7JZX - chains B and I of the 11 polymer chains in the assembly; structure by electron microscopy, 3.40 A resolution.

== Chain B ==
Protein: Type I-F CRISPR-associated protein Csy2
Source organism: Pseudomonas aeruginosa
Reference sequence: B3G161 (B3G161_PSEAI); residues 1-327 here = UniProt positions 1-327
Amino-acid sequence (327 residues; numbered 1 to 327; the number before each row is that of its first residue):
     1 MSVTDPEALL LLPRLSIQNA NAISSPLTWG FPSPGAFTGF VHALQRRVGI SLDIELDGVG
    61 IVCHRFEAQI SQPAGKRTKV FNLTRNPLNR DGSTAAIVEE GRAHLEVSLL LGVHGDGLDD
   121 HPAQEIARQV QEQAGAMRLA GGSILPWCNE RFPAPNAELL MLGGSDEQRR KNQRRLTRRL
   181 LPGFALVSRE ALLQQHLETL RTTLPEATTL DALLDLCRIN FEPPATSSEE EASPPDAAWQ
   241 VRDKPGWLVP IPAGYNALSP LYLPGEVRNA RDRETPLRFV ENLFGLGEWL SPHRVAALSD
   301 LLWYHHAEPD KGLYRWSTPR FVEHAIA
Unresolved in the structure: 1-2, 225-238, 323-327

== Chain I ==
Protein: CRISPR type I-F/YPEST-associated protein Csy3
Source organism: Pseudomonas aeruginosa
Reference sequence: A0A444M080 (A0A444M080_PSEAI); residues 20-361 here correspond to UniProt positions 1-342 (UniProt number = residue number - 19)
Amino-acid sequence (342 residues; each row starts with the number of its first residue):
    20 MSKPILSTAS VLAFERKLDP SDALMSAGAW AQRDASQEWP AVTVREKSVR GTISNRLKTK
    80 DRDPAKLDAS IQSPNLQTVD VANLPSDADT LKVRFTLRVL GGAGTPSACN DAAYRDKLLQ
   140 TVATYVNDQG FAELARRYAH NLANARFLWR NRVGAEAVEV RINHIRQGEV ARAWRFDALA
   200 IGLRDFKADA ELDALAELIA SGLSGSGHVL LEVVAFARIG DGQEVFPSQE LILDKGDKKG
   260 QKSKTLYSVR DAAAIHSQKI GNALRTIDTW YPDEDGLGPI AVEPYGSVTS QGKAYRQPKQ
   320 KLDFYTLLDN WVLRDEAPAV EQQHYVIANL IRGGVFGEAE EK
Unresolved in the structure: 20-23, 359-361

== Chain B / chain I interface ==
Contacting residue pairs (81; chain B residue first):
  Gln-18(B) with Asp-38(I); Pro-39(I), hydrogen bond (side chain-backbone); Ser-40(I); Asp-41(I); Ser-276(I)
  Asn-19(B) with Ser-276(I)
  Arg-65(B) with Arg-269(I)
  Glu-67(B) with Val-268(I)
  Gln-69(B) with Tyr-266(I)
  Ser-71(B) with Ile-251(I)
  Pro-73(B) with Asp-253(I); Lys-254(I)
  Ala-74(B) with Lys-254(I), hydrogen bond (backbone-backbone); Gly-255(I); Asp-256(I), hydrogen bond (backbone-backbone); Gly-259(I); Gln-260(I)
  Gly-75(B) with Asp-256(I)
  Lys-76(B) with Asp-253(I), salt bridge
  Val-80(B) with Ile-251(I), hydrophobic; Leu-252(I)
  Phe-81(B) with Leu-250(I)
  Asn-82(B) with Glu-249(I), hydrogen bond; Leu-250(I); Ile-251(I)
  Leu-83(B) with Leu-250(I), hydrogen bond (backbone-backbone)
  Thr-84(B) with Leu-250(I); Gln-277(I)
  Arg-85(B) with Thr-308(I)
  Pro-87(B) with Glu-302(I); Arg-351(I)
  Leu-88(B) with Ser-306(I); Val-307(I); Thr-308(I); Gly-311(I)
  Asn-89(B) with Ala-313(I)
  Arg-90(B) with Ala-313(I); Gln-316(I), hydrogen bond (backbone-side chain); Pro-317(I)
  Gly-92(B) with Gly-311(I)
  Arg-102(B) with Gln-277(I), hydrogen bond
  His-104(B) with Asp-41(I), salt bridge; Tyr-266(I), hydrogen bond
  Gly-135(B) with Arg-117(I), hydrogen bond (backbone-side chain); His-227(I)
  Ala-136(B) with Arg-117(I); Leu-119(I), hydrophobic; His-227(I)
  Met-137(B) with Arg-117(I)
  Arg-138(B) with Glu-34(I), salt bridge; Arg-35(I); Asp-38(I), salt bridge
  Ser-143(B) with Arg-35(I), hydrogen bond; Asp-38(I), hydrogen bond; Arg-117(I)
  Ile-144(B) with Arg-117(I), hydrogen bond (backbone-side chain)
  Pro-146(B) with Thr-115(I); Leu-229(I), hydrophobic
  Cys-148(B) with Arg-113(I), hydrogen bond (backbone-side chain); Thr-115(I); Ile-184(I), hydrophobic; Leu-229(I), hydrophobic; Glu-231(I)
  Asn-149(B) with Arg-113(I); Asn-182(I); Ile-184(I); Val-189(I); Glu-231(I), hydrogen bond
  Arg-268(B) with Ala-358(I), hydrogen bond (side chain-backbone)
  Asn-269(B) with Ser-29(I), hydrogen bond; Val-30(I); Glu-357(I); Ala-358(I)
  Ala-270(B) with Val-30(I); Asn-129(I), hydrogen bond (backbone-side chain)
  Arg-271(B) with Cys-128(I); Asn-129(I), hydrogen bond (backbone-side chain)
  Asp-272(B) with Asn-129(I)
  Arg-273(B) with Ser-29(I); Asn-129(I); Asp-130(I), salt bridge
Other interface residues (no listed pair), chain B (41 interface residues in all): Ile-97, Leu-145, Glu-150
Other interface residues (no listed pair), chain I (51 interface residues in all): Ser-126, Ser-267, Tyr-304, Lys-312

== In short ==
The interface between chain B and chain I involves 41 residues on one side and 51 on the other; the contacts
include 18 hydrogen bonds and 5 salt bridges. Polar pairs include Lys-76(B)/Asp-253(I), His-104(B)/Asp-41(I)
and Arg-138(B)/Glu-34(I).
Chain B is Type I-F CRISPR-associated protein Csy2 and chain I is CRISPR type I-F/YPEST-associated protein
Csy3, both from Pseudomonas aeruginosa; the structure, Cryo-EM structure of CRISPR-Cas surveillance complex
with AcrIF7, was determined by electron microscopy, deposited together with 7JZW and 7JZZ.
